5MLU - chains E and I of the 11 polymer chains in the assembly; structure by X-ray diffraction, 2.80 A resolution.

[Chain E]
Molecule: Histone H3.2
Source organism: Xenopus laevis
UniProtKB: P84233 (H32_XENLA); residues 39-135 here correspond to UniProt positions 40-136 (UniProt number = residue number + 1)
Amino-acid sequence (97 residues; numbered 39 to 135; the number before each row is that of its first residue):
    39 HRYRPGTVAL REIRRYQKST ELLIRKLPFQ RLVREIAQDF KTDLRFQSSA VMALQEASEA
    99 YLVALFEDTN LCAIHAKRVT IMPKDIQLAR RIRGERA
Construct notes: variant Ala102 (Gly103 in P84233)
UniProt features mapped onto this chain:
  - modified residue: Tyr41 (Phosphotyrosine), Lys56 (N6,N6,N6-trimethyllysine), Ser57 (Phosphoserine), Lys64 (N6-(2-hydroxyisobutyryl)lysine), Lys79 (N6,N6,N6-trimethyllysine), Thr80 (Phosphothreonine), Ser86 (Phosphoserine), Thr107 (Phosphothreonine), Lys115 (N6-acetyllysine), Lys122 (N6-(2-hydroxyisobutyryl)lysine)
  - lipidation: Cys110 (S-palmitoyl cysteine)

[Chain I]
Molecule: 145-nt DNA strand
Source organism: Escherichia coli
Sequence (145 nucleotides; each row starts with the number of its first residue; numbers below 1 keep their minus sign (DA-72 is residue -72)):
   -72 ATCGATGTAT ATATCTGACA CGTGCCTGGA GACTAGGGAG TAATCCCCTT GGCGGTTAAA
   -12 ACGCGGGGGA CAGCGCGTAC GTGCGTTTAA GCGGTGCTAG AGCTGTCTAC GACCAATTGA
    48 GCGGCCTCGG CACCGGGATT CTGAT
Bound ions: Mn2+ site 1 near DA-72 (its only coordinating residue here); Mn2+ site 2 near DA-34 (its only coordinating residue here)

[Chain E / chain I interface]
Residue-residue contacts - 27 pairs, chain E then chain I:
  His39(E) - DT-67(I)  hydrogen bond to the phosphate
  His39(E) - DG10(I)  phosphate contact
  Arg40(E) - DG8(I)  base contact
  Arg40(E) - DT9(I)  hydrogen bond to the base
  Arg40(E) - DG10(I)  phosphate contact
  Tyr41(E) - DT-67(I)  hydrogen bond to the phosphate
  Tyr41(E) - DG-66(I)  sugar contact
  Tyr41(E) - DT9(I)  sugar contact
  Tyr41(E) - DG10(I)  hydrogen bond to the phosphate
  Arg42(E) - DT9(I)  sugar contact
  Pro43(E) - DG8(I)  phosphate contact
  Pro43(E) - DT9(I)  sugar contact
  Gly44(E) - DG8(I)  hydrogen bond to the phosphate
  Gly44(E) - DT9(I)  hydrogen bond to the phosphate
  Thr45(E) - DT9(I)  hydrogen bond to the phosphate
  Val46(E) - DT9(I)  hydrogen bond to the phosphate
  Ala47(E) - DT9(I)  hydrogen bond to the phosphate
  Arg49(E) - DG-66(I)  sugar contact
  Arg49(E) - DT-65(I)  phosphate contact
  Arg63(E) - DG18(I)  phosphate contact
  Lys64(E) - DG18(I)  hydrogen bond to the phosphate
  Leu65(E) - DA17(I)  sugar contact
  Leu65(E) - DG18(I)  hydrogen bond to the phosphate
  Pro66(E) - DA17(I)  phosphate contact
  Arg69(E) - DA17(I)  salt bridge to the phosphate
  Arg83(E) - DA26(I)  hydrogen bond to the phosphate
  Arg83(E) - DG27(I)  salt bridge to the phosphate
Also at the interface, not in a pair above, chain E (18 interface residues in all): Lys56, Asp81
Also at the interface, not in a pair above, chain I (11 interface residues in all): DA-64

[Summary]
Chain E and chain I form an interface of 18 and 11 residues respectively, with 12 hydrogen bonds and 2 salt
bridges. Among the polar pairs are Arg40(E)-DT9(I), His39(E)-DT-67(I) and Tyr41(E)-DT-67(I).
Here chain E is Histone H3.2 (Xenopus laevis) and chain I is a 145-nt DNA strand (Escherichia coli). Entry
5MLU (Crystal structure of the PFV GAG CBS bound to a mononucleosome) was determined by X-ray diffraction.
